3ETS - chains A and B; structure by X-ray diffraction, 2.40 A resolution.

== Chain A (and B) ==
Molecule: Arylsulfate sulfotransferase
Organism: Escherichia coli
Notes: EC 2.8.2.22; chain B of this document is another copy of the same molecule, construct and numbering; everything in this record applies to it too
UniProt: B3HTA9 (B3HTA9_ECOLX); residues 1-571 here correspond to UniProt positions 28-598 (UniProt number = residue number + 27)
Amino-acid sequence (571 residues; each row starts with the number of its first residue):
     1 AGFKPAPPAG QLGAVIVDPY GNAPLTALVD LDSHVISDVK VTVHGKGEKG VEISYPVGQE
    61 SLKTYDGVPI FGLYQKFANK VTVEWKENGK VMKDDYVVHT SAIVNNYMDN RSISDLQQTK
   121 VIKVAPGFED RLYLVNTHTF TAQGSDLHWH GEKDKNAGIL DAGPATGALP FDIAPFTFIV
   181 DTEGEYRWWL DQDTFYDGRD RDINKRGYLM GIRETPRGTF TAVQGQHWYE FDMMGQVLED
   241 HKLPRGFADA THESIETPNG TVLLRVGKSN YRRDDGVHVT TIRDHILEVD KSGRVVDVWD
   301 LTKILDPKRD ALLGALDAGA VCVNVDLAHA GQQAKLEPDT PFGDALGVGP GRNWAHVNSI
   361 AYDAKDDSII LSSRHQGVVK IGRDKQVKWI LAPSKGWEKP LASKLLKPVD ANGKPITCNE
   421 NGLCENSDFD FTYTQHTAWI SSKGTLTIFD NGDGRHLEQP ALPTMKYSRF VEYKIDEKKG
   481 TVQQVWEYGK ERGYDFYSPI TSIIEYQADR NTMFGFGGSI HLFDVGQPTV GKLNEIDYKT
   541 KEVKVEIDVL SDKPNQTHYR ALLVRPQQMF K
Disordered / not traced: 320-327 (chain B: 320-326)
Disulfides: Cys418-Cys424
Modified positions: His436 (3-(1-sulfo-1H-imidazol-3-ium-4-yl)-L-alanine; HS8)
Residues lining bound ligands: 7-hydroxy-4-methyl-2H-chromen-2-one (4MU): Phe3, Phe171, Tyr208, His252, His356, Arg374, His436, Ile500, Thr557
Reported in the primary citation:
  - binding site for 7-hydroxy-4-methyl-2H-chromen-2-one: Phe171
  - catalytic residues: His252, His356, Arg374 (proposed by the authors, not directly observed)
  - mutagenesis - H252L, H356L, R374L: decreased catalytic activity
  - mutagenesis - Y96F, Y208F, Y208F/Y559F, Y559F: unchanged catalytic activity

== Chain A / chain B interface ==
Contacting residue pairs (68; chain A residue first):
  Ala1(A) - His150(B)
  Ala1(A) - Gly163(B)
  Tyr20(A) - Arg245(B)
  Leu28(A) - Arg245(B)
  Asp30(A) - Arg245(B)  salt bridge
  Asp32(A) - Arg272(B)  salt bridge
  Asp32(A) - His278(B)  salt bridge
  Ser33(A) - Asn270(B)
  Ser33(A) - Tyr271(B)
  Ser33(A) - Arg272(B)  hydrogen bond (side chain-backbone)
  His34(A) - Arg272(B)  hydrogen bond
  Glu60(A) - Arg294(B)  salt bridge
  Glu60(A) - Val295(B)
  Glu60(A) - Val296(B)
  Lys63(A) - Val295(B)
  Lys63(A) - Asp297(B)  salt bridge
  Lys63(A) - Val298(B)
  Thr64(A) - Pro244(B)
  Thr64(A) - Arg294(B)
  Thr64(A) - Val295(B)  hydrogen bond (side chain-backbone)
  Tyr65(A) - Arg245(B)  hydrogen bond (backbone-side chain)
  Asp66(A) - Arg245(B)  hydrogen bond (backbone-side chain)
  Asp66(A) - Gly246(B)
  Asp66(A) - Lys268(B)  salt bridge
  Asp161(A) - Ala1(B)  hydrogen bond (backbone-backbone)
  Ala162(A) - Ala1(B)
  Arg217(A) - Asp290(B)
  Arg217(A) - Ser292(B)
  Arg217(A) - Arg294(B)
  Glu230(A) - Ser292(B)  hydrogen bond
  Leu238(A) - His241(B)  hydrogen bond (backbone-side chain)
  Leu238(A) - Ser292(B)
  Leu238(A) - Arg294(B)
  Glu239(A) - Lys291(B)
  Glu239(A) - Ser292(B)
  His241(A) - Leu238(B)
  Pro244(A) - Thr64(B)
  Arg245(A) - Tyr20(B)
  Arg245(A) - Leu28(B)
  Arg245(A) - Asp30(B)  salt bridge
  Arg245(A) - Tyr65(B)  hydrogen bond (side chain-backbone)
  Arg245(A) - Asp66(B)  hydrogen bond (side chain-backbone)
  Gly246(A) - Asp66(B)
  Lys268(A) - Asp66(B)  salt bridge
  Asn270(A) - Ser33(B)
  Tyr271(A) - Ser33(B)
  Arg272(A) - Asp32(B)  salt bridge
  Arg272(A) - Ser33(B)  hydrogen bond (backbone-side chain)
  Arg272(A) - His34(B)
  His278(A) - Asp32(B)  salt bridge
  Asp290(A) - Arg217(B)
  Lys291(A) - Glu239(B)
  Lys291(A) - Lys291(B)
  Ser292(A) - Arg217(B)
  Ser292(A) - Glu230(B)  hydrogen bond
  Ser292(A) - Leu238(B)
  Ser292(A) - Glu239(B)
  Arg294(A) - Glu60(B)  salt bridge
  Arg294(A) - Thr64(B)
  Arg294(A) - Arg217(B)
  Arg294(A) - Leu238(B)
  Arg294(A) - Lys571(B)
  Val295(A) - Glu60(B)
  Val295(A) - Lys63(B)
  Val295(A) - Thr64(B)  hydrogen bond (backbone-side chain)
  Val296(A) - Glu60(B)
  Asp297(A) - Lys63(B)  salt bridge
  Lys571(A) - Arg294(B)
Other interface residues (no listed pair), chain A (40 interface residues in all): Gly2, Gly163, Thr219, Phe247, Val298
Other interface residues (no listed pair), chain B (39 interface residues in all): Lys153, Thr219, Phe247

== Overview ==
The interface between chain A and chain B involves 40 residues on one side and 39 on the other, with 13
hydrogen bonds and 12 salt bridges. Among the polar pairs are Asp30(A)-Arg245(B), Asp32(A)-Arg272(B) and
Asp32(A)-His278(B). From the paper: catalytic residues His252(A), His356(A) and Arg374(A); H252L, H356L and
R374L of chain A reduce catalytic activity; 7 substitutions were tested in all.
Chain A and chain B are both Arylsulfate sulfotransferase (Escherichia coli); the structure, Crystal structure
of a bacterial arylsulfate sulfotransferase catalytic intermediate with 4-methylumbelliferone bound in the
active site, was determined by X-ray diffraction together with 3ETT and 3ELQ from the same study.
